6XES - chains B and C of the 5 polymer chains in the assembly; structure by X-ray diffraction, 2.32 A resolution.

[Chain B]
Molecule: Tubulin beta chain
From: Sus scrofa
UniProtKB: A0A287AGU7 (A0A287AGU7_PIG); residue numbers follow UniProt; this construct covers 1-433
Chain sequence (433 residues; each row starts with the number of its first residue):
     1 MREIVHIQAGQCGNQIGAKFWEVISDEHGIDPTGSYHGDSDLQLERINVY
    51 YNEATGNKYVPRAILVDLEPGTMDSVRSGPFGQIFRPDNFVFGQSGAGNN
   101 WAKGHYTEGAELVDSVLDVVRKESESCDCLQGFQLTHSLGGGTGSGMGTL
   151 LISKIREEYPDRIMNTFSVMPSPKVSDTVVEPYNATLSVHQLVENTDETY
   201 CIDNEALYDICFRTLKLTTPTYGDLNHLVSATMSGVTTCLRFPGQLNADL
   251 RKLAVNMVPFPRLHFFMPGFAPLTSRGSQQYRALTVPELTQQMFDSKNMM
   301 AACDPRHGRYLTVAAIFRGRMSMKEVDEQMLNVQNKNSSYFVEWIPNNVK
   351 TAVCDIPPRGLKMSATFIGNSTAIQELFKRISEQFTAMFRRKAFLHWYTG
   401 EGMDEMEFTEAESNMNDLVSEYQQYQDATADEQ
Disordered / not traced: 279-283, 431-433
Ligand contacts:
  - GDP (guanosine-5'-diphosphate): Gly-10, Gln-11, Cys-12, Gln-15, Ile-16, Asp-67, Ser-138, Gly-140, Gly-141, Gly-142, Thr-143, Gly-144, Ser-145, Val-169, Pro-171, Val-175, Asp-177, Glu-181, Asn-204, Leu-207, Tyr-222, Leu-225, Asn-226
  - TU3 ([6-(3-hydroxy-4-methylphenyl)pyrazin-2-yl](3,4,5-trimethoxyphenyl)methanone): Tyr-200, Val-236, Cys-239, Leu-240, Leu-246, Ala-248, Asp-249, Lys-252, Leu-253, Asn-256, Met-257, Thr-312, Val-313, Ala-314, Ala-315, Ile-316, Asn-347, Asn-348, Val-349, Lys-350, Ala-352, Ile-368
From the paper describing this entry:
  - binding site for TU3: Gly-235, Cys-239, Leu-240, Leu-246, Ala-248, Asp-249, Lys-252, Leu-253, Asn-256, Met-257, Ala-314, Ile-316, Asn-347, Lys-350, Ala-352, Ile-368

[Chain C]
Molecule: Tubulin alpha-1B chain
From: Sus scrofa
UniProtKB: Q2XVP4 (TBA1B_PIG); residues 1-438 here = UniProt positions 1-438
Chain sequence (438 residues; row label = number of the first residue in the row):
     1 MRECISIHVGQAGVQIGNACWELYCLEHGIQPDGQMPSDKTIGGGDDSFN
    51 TFFSETGAGKHVPRAVFVDLEPTVIDEVRTGTYRQLFHPEQLITGKEDAA
   101 NNYARGHYTIGKEIIDLVLDRIRKLADQCTGLQGFLVFHSFGGGTGSGFT
   151 SLLMERLSVDYGKKSKLEFSIYPAPQVSTAVVEPYNSILTTHTTLEHSDC
   201 AFMVDNEAIYDICRRNLDIERPTYTNLNRLISQIVSSITASLRFDGALNV
   251 DLTEFQTNLVPYPRIHFPLATYAPVISAEKAYHEQLSVAEITNACFEPAN
   301 QMVKCDPRHGKYMACCLLYRGDVVPKDVNAAIATIKTKRSIQFVDWCPTG
   351 FKVGINYQPPTVVPGGDLAKVQRAVCMLSNTTAIAEAWARLDHKFDLMYA
   401 KRAFVHWYVGEGMEEGEFSEAREDMAALEKDYEEVGVD
Disordered / not traced: 38-45, 282-284
Ligand contacts:
  - GTP (guanosine-5'-triphosphate): Gly-10, Gln-11, Ala-12, Gln-15, Ile-16, Asp-69, Asp-98, Ala-99, Ala-100, Asn-101, Ser-140, Gly-142, Gly-143, Gly-144, Thr-145, Gly-146, Ile-171, Pro-173, Val-177, Ser-178, Thr-179, Glu-183, Asn-206, Tyr-224, Leu-227, Asn-228, Ile-231
  - TU3 ([6-(3-hydroxy-4-methylphenyl)pyrazin-2-yl](3,4,5-trimethoxyphenyl)methanone): Asn-101, Thr-179, Ala-180, Val-181
UniProt features mapped onto this chain:
  - motif: Met-1 to Cys-4 (MREC motif)
  - active site: Glu-254
  - binding site (GTP): Gly-10, Gln-11, Ala-12, Gln-15, Glu-71, Ala-99, Ser-140, Gly-143, Gly-144, Thr-145, Gly-146, Thr-179, Glu-183, Asn-206, Tyr-224, Asn-228, Leu-252
  - binding site (Mg(2+)): Glu-71
  - modified residue: Lys-40 (N6,N6,N6-trimethyllysine), Ser-48 (Phosphoserine), Ser-232 (Phosphoserine), Tyr-282 (3'-nitrotyrosine), Arg-339 (Omega-N-methylarginine)
  - cross-link (Glycyl lysine isopeptide (Lys-Gly)): Lys-326 (interchain with G-Cter in ubiquitin), Lys-370 (interchain with G-Cter in ubiquitin)
From the paper describing this entry:
  - binding site for TU3: Asn-101, Thr-179, Ala-180, Val-181

[How chain B and chain C interact]
Pairs across the interface - 55 pairs, chain B then chain C:
  Glu-69(B) / Asp-251(C)
  Glu-69(B) / Glu-254(C)
  Pro-70(B) / Arg-2(C)
  Gln-94(B) / Met-1(C)
  Gln-94(B) / Arg-2(C)  hydrogen bond
  Ser-95(B) / Asp-251(C)
  Gly-98(B) / Thr-253(C)
  Gly-98(B) / Glu-254(C)
  Gly-98(B) / Thr-257(C)  hydrogen bond (backbone-side chain)
  Asn-99(B) / Glu-254(C)
  Asn-99(B) / Asn-258(C)  hydrogen bond
  Asn-99(B) / Lys-352(C)  hydrogen bond
  Lys-103(B) / Thr-253(C)
  Pro-173(B) / Lys-336(C)  hydrogen bond (backbone-side chain)
  Pro-173(B) / Pro-348(C)
  Ser-176(B) / Thr-349(C)  hydrogen bond
  Ser-176(B) / Phe-351(C)  hydrogen bond (side chain-backbone)
  Asp-177(B) / Lys-352(C)  hydrogen bond (backbone-side chain)
  Thr-178(B) / Asn-258(C)  hydrogen bond
  Thr-178(B) / Thr-349(C)
  Val-179(B) / Asn-258(C)  hydrogen bond (backbone-side chain)
  Val-179(B) / Thr-349(C)
  Val-179(B) / Gly-350(C)
  Thr-219(B) / Lys-326(C)  hydrogen bond (backbone-side chain)
  Thr-219(B) / Asn-329(C)
  Thr-219(B) / Ala-330(C)
  Pro-220(B) / Asn-329(C)  hydrogen bond (backbone-side chain)
  Thr-221(B) / Lys-326(C)
  Thr-221(B) / Asn-329(C)
  Gln-384(B) / Pro-348(C)
  Ala-387(B) / Trp-346(C)
  Met-388(B) / Trp-346(C)
  Met-388(B) / Pro-348(C)
  Arg-391(B) / Tyr-262(C)  hydrogen bond (backbone-side chain)
  Arg-391(B) / Trp-346(C)
  Arg-391(B) / Glu-434(C)  hydrogen bond (side chain-backbone)
  Arg-391(B) / Val-437(C)
  Arg-391(B) / Asp-438(C)  hydrogen bond (side chain-backbone)
  Lys-392(B) / Tyr-262(C)
  Ala-393(B) / Pro-261(C)
  Ala-393(B) / Tyr-262(C)
  Ala-393(B) / Trp-346(C)  hydrophobic
  Phe-394(B) / Thr-257(C)
  Phe-394(B) / Asn-258(C)
  Phe-394(B) / Val-260(C)
  Phe-394(B) / Pro-261(C)  hydrogen bond (backbone-backbone)
  Phe-394(B) / Trp-346(C)  hydrophobic
  His-396(B) / Val-260(C)  hydrogen bond (side chain-backbone)
  His-396(B) / Pro-261(C)
  His-396(B) / Tyr-262(C)
  His-396(B) / Pro-263(C)
  Trp-397(B) / Gln-256(C)  hydrogen bond (side chain-backbone)
  Trp-397(B) / Thr-257(C)
  Trp-397(B) / Val-260(C)  hydrogen bond (side chain-backbone)
  Gly-400(B) / Lys-163(C)
Interface residues without a listed pair, chain B (30 interface residues in all): Gly-96, Lys-174, Val-180, Pro-182, Leu-395
Interface residues without a listed pair, chain C (30 interface residues in all): Asp-199, Met-313, Asp-345, Val-435

[Overview]
Chain B and chain C each contribute 30 residues to their interface; the contacts include 19 hydrogen bonds.
Polar contacts include Gln-94(B)/Arg-2(C), Gly-98(B)/Thr-257(C) and Asn-99(B)/Asn-258(C). Chain B binds GDP
and compound TU3. Ligands of chain C: GTP and compound TU3. The paper reports a binding site for TU3 at
Gly-235(B), Cys-239(B) and Asn-101(C) among others.
Chain B is Tubulin beta chain and chain C is Tubulin alpha-1B chain, both from Sus scrofa; the structure,
Tubulin-RB3_SLD in complex with compound 40a, was determined by X-ray diffraction, deposited together with
6XER and 6XET.
